Entry 8H6T (X-ray diffraction, 3.00 A resolution); this record covers chains A and B.

# Chain A
Protein: Cyclin-dependent kinase 2
From: Homo sapiens
Notes: EC 2.7.11.22
UniProtKB: P24941 (CDK2_HUMAN); residues 1-297 here = UniProt positions 1-297
Chain sequence (298 residues; each row starts with the number of its first residue; numbering starts at 0):
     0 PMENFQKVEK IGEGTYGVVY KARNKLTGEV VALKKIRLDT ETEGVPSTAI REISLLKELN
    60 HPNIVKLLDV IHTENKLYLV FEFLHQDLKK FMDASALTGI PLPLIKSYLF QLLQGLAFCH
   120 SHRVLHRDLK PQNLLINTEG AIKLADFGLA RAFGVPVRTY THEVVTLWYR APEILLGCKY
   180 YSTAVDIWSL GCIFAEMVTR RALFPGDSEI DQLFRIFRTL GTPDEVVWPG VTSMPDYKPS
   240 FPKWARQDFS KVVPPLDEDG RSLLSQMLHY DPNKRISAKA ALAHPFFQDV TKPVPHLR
Construct notes: expression tag (0)
Modified residues: Thr160 (phosphothreonine; TPO)
Swiss-Prot annotation at these positions:
  - active site: Asp127 (Proton acceptor)
  - binding site (ATP): Ile10 to Val18, Lys33, Glu81 to Leu83, Asp86, Lys129 to Asn132, Asp145
  - binding site (Mg(2+)): Asn132, Asp145
  - site (CDK7 binding): Lys9, Lys88, Lys89, Leu166
  - modified residue: Met1 (N-acetylmethionine), Lys6 (N6-acetyllysine), Thr14 (Phosphothreonine), Tyr15 (Phosphotyrosine), Tyr19 (Phosphotyrosine), Thr160 (Phosphothreonine)
  - natural variant: Pro45 (P45L: In a glioblastoma multiforme sample)
  - mutagenesis: Lys9 (K9F: Reduced phosphorylation by CAK), Thr14 (T14A: 2-fold increase in activity), Tyr15 (Y15F: 2-fold increase in activity), Lys88 to Lys89 (Reduced phosphorylation by CAK), Thr160 (T160A: Abolishes activity), Leu166 (L166R: Reduced phosphorylation by CAK and reduced kinase activity)
Small-molecule neighbours: WZZ ((1R,3S)-3-{3-[(pyridin-2-yl)amino]-1H-pyrazol-5-yl}cyclopentyl propan-2-ylcarbamate): Ile10, Tyr15, Val18, Ala31, Lys33, Glu51, Val64, Phe80, Glu81, Phe82, Leu83, His84, Gln85, Asp86, Gln131, Asn132, Leu134, Ala144, Asp145
Reported in the primary citation:
  - binding site for WZZ: Lys33, Phe80, Glu81, Leu83, Asp145

# Chain B
Protein: G1/S-specific cyclin-E1
From: Homo sapiens
UniProtKB: P24864 (CCNE1_HUMAN); numbering as in UniProt (aligned over 102-373)
Chain sequence (272 residues; each row starts with the number of its first residue):
   102 GSPLPVLSWA NREEVWKIML NKEKTYLRDQ HFLEQHPLLQ PKMRAILLDW LMEVCEVYKL
   162 HRETFYLAQD FFDRYMATQE NVVKTLLQLI GISSLFIAAK LEEIYPPKLH QFAYVTDGAC
   222 SGDEILTMEL MIMKALKWRL SPLTIVSWLN VYMQVAYLND LHEVLLPQYP QQIFIQIAEL
   282 LDLCVLDVDC LEFPYGILAA SALYHFSSSE LMQKVSGYQW CDIENCVKWM VPFAMVIRET
   342 GSSKLKHFRG VADEDAHNIQ THRDSLDLLD KA
Swiss-Prot annotation at these positions:
  - modified residue: Ser103 (Phosphoserine)

# How chain A and chain B interact
Residue-residue contacts (68; chain A residue first):
  Thr41(A) with Leu210(B); Leu227(B)
  Glu42(A) with Phe197(B); Lys201(B), hydrogen bond (backbone-side chain); Lys209(B); Leu210(B), hydrogen bond (side chain-backbone)
  Gly43(A) with Lys201(B); Leu227(B); Glu230(B)
  Val44(A) with Lys201(B), hydrogen bond (backbone-side chain); Glu230(B), hydrogen bond (backbone-side chain); Leu231(B), hydrophobic
  Ser46(A) with Lys201(B)
  Ile49(A) with Lys201(B); Leu202(B), hydrophobic; Met234(B), hydrophobic; Leu241(B), hydrophobic
  Arg50(A) with Lys201(B), hydrogen bond (side chain-backbone); Leu202(B), hydrogen bond (side chain-backbone)
  Ile52(A) with Trp239(B), hydrophobic
  Ser53(A) with Trp239(B); Leu241(B); Ser242(B), hydrogen bond
  Lys56(A) with Lys238(B); Trp239(B); Arg240(B)
  Glu57(A) with Lys123(B), salt bridge; Tyr127(B), hydrogen bond; Arg240(B); Ser242(B)
  Val69(A) with Trp239(B)
  His71(A) with Leu231(B); Lys235(B), hydrogen bond
  His119(A) with Trp110(B)
  Ser120(A) with Ala111(B); Ile119(B)
  His121(A) with Ile119(B)
  Arg122(A) with Met120(B), hydrogen bond; Leu244(B)
  Arg150(A) with Glu203(B), salt bridge
  Phe152(A) with Trp110(B), hydrophobic
  Val154(A) with Met120(B), hydrophobic; Val265(B); Leu266(B)
  Pro155(A) with Asn251(B); Val252(B), hydrophobic; Gln255(B); Val265(B); Leu266(B)
  Val156(A) with Leu266(B), hydrogen bond (backbone-backbone); Pro268(B)
  Arg157(A) with His162(B); Glu203(B), salt bridge; Asp356(B)
  Thr160(A) with Glu204(B); Ile205(B)
  Lys178(A) with Glu355(B), salt bridge
  Tyr179(A) with Leu267(B), hydrophobic; Pro268(B); Glu355(B)
  Ser181(A) with Leu266(B)
  Thr182(A) with Trp110(B)
  Asn272(A) with Glu264(B)
  Ser276(A) with Ser109(B), hydrogen bond (side chain-backbone); Trp110(B)
  Lys278(A) with Trp110(B); Asn112(B); Glu115(B), salt bridge
Interface residues without a listed pair, chain A (35 interface residues in all): Leu54, Leu76, Thr158, Tyr159
Interface residues without a listed pair, chain B (43 interface residues in all): Val116, Thr126, Ile198, Asn359

# Overview
Chain A and chain B form an interface of 35 and 43 residues respectively, with 12 hydrogen bonds and 5 salt
bridges. Among the polar pairs are Glu57(A)-Lys123(B), Arg150(A)-Glu203(B) and Arg157(A)-Glu203(B). Chain A
binds compound WZZ. The paper reports a binding site for WZZ at Lys33(A), Phe80(A) and Glu81(A) among others.
Chain A is Cyclin-dependent kinase 2 and chain B is G1/S-specific cyclin-E1, both from Homo sapiens; the
structure, Complex structure of CDK2/Cyclin E1 and a potent, selective small molecule inhibitor, was
determined by X-ray diffraction, deposited together with 8H6P.
